PDB entry 3ASS | X-ray diffraction, 1.60 A resolution | chains A and B

Chain A (and B):
Name: Capsid protein
From: Norwalk-like virus
Notes: chain B of this document is another copy of the same molecule, construct and numbering; everything in this record applies to it too
UniProtKB: Q8JW44 (Q8JW44_9CALI); residue numbers follow UniProt; this construct covers 221-541
Amino-acid sequence (326 residues; numbered 216 to 541; the number before each row is that of its first residue):
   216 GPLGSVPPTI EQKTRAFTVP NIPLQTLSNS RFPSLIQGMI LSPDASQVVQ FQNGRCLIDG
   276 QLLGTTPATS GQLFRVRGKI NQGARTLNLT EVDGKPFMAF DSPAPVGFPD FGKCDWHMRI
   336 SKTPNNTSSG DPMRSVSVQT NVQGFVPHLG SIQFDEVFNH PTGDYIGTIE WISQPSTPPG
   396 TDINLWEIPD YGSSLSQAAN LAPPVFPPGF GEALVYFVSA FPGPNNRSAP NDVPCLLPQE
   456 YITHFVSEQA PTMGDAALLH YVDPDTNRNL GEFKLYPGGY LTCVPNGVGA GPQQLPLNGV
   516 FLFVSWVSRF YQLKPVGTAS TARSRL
Not modelled in the structure: 216-223, 535-541 (chain B: 216-229, 532-541)
Differences from the reference sequence: expression tag (216-220)
Ion coordination: Na+: Phe360, Asp405, Gly407
Reported in the primary citation:
  - binding site for alpha-L-fucopyranose: His332, Ser343, Gly345, Asp346, Asp370, Gln389
  - mutagenesis - Q389N: increased binding to Leb antigen
  - mutagenesis - Q389N: abolished binding to A and H antigens
  - mutagenesis - Q389N: decreased binding to Lea antigen

Chain A / chain B interface:
Pairs across the interface - 77 pairs, chain A then chain B:
  Pro235(A) - Ser462(B)
  Asn236(A) - Ser462(B)  hydrogen bond (backbone-side chain)
  Ile237(A) - Thr458(B)
  Thr241(A) - Ala283(B)
  Thr241(A) - Thr284(B)  hydrogen bond (backbone-side chain)
  Ser243(A) - Thr284(B)
  Ser243(A) - Gly286(B)  hydrogen bond (side chain-backbone)
  Pro248(A) - Arg290(B)  hydrogen bond (backbone-side chain)
  Ser249(A) - Gly286(B)
  Ser249(A) - Arg290(B)
  Leu250(A) - Gly286(B)
  Leu250(A) - Gln287(B)
  Ala283(A) - Thr241(B)
  Thr284(A) - Thr241(B)  hydrogen bond (side chain-backbone)
  Thr284(A) - Ser243(B)
  Thr284(A) - Leu250(B)
  Thr284(A) - Glu455(B)
  Ser285(A) - Ser285(B)  hydrogen bond
  Gly286(A) - Ser243(B)  hydrogen bond (backbone-side chain)
  Gly286(A) - Ser249(B)
  Gly286(A) - Leu250(B)
  Gln287(A) - Leu250(B)
  Arg290(A) - Pro248(B)  hydrogen bond (side chain-backbone)
  Arg290(A) - Ser249(B)
  Arg334(A) - Arg334(B)
  Arg334(A) - Glu385(B)  salt bridge
  Pro339(A) - Pro445(B)  hydrophobic
  Asn340(A) - Gly438(B)  hydrogen bond (side chain-backbone)
  Asn340(A) - Pro439(B)
  Asn340(A) - Ser443(B)
  Asn340(A) - Ala444(B)  hydrogen bond (side chain-backbone)
  Asn340(A) - Pro445(B)
  Asn341(A) - Ser443(B)  hydrogen bond (backbone-side chain)
  Thr342(A) - Pro439(B)
  Thr342(A) - Asn440(B)  hydrogen bond (backbone-backbone)
  Thr342(A) - Ser443(B)  hydrogen bond (backbone-side chain)
  Ser343(A) - Gln389(B)  hydrogen bond (backbone-side chain)
  Ser343(A) - Pro439(B)
  Ser343(A) - Asn440(B)
  Ser343(A) - Ser443(B)
  Ser344(A) - Pro439(B)
  Gly345(A) - Trp386(B)
  Gly345(A) - Pro439(B)
  Asp346(A) - Trp386(B)  hydrogen bond
  Pro347(A) - Trp386(B)
  Met348(A) - Glu385(B)
  Met348(A) - Trp386(B)
  Glu385(A) - Arg334(B)  salt bridge
  Glu385(A) - Met348(B)
  Glu385(A) - Glu385(B)
  Trp386(A) - Gly345(B)
  Trp386(A) - Asp346(B)  hydrogen bond
  Trp386(A) - Pro347(B)
  Trp386(A) - Met348(B)
  Gln389(A) - Ser343(B)  hydrogen bond (side chain-backbone)
  Pro437(A) - Ser336(B)
  Gly438(A) - Asn340(B)  hydrogen bond (backbone-side chain)
  Pro439(A) - Asn340(B)
  Pro439(A) - Thr342(B)
  Pro439(A) - Ser343(B)
  Pro439(A) - Ser344(B)
  Pro439(A) - Gly345(B)
  Asn440(A) - Asn340(B)
  Asn440(A) - Thr342(B)  hydrogen bond (backbone-backbone)
  Asn440(A) - Ser343(B)
  Ser443(A) - Asn340(B)
  Ser443(A) - Asn341(B)
  Ser443(A) - Thr342(B)
  Ser443(A) - Ser343(B)  hydrogen bond (side chain-backbone)
  Ala444(A) - Asn340(B)  hydrogen bond (backbone-side chain)
  Pro445(A) - Asn340(B)
  Glu455(A) - Thr284(B)
  Thr458(A) - Ile237(B)
  Thr458(A) - Glu455(B)
  Ser462(A) - Pro235(B)
  Ser462(A) - Asn236(B)  hydrogen bond (side chain-backbone)
  Ser462(A) - Ile237(B)
Interface residues without a listed pair, chain A (43 interface residues in all): Gln240, Leu242, Ser336, Asn441, Val461
Interface residues without a listed pair, chain B (43 interface residues in all): Leu242, Lys310, Pro339, Pro437, Val461, Gln464

Summary:
Chain A and chain B each contribute 43 residues to their interface, with 22 hydrogen bonds and 2 salt bridges.
Polar contacts include Arg334(A)-Glu385(B), Asn236(A)-Ser462(B) and Thr241(A)-Thr284(B). From the paper: a
binding site for alpha-L-fucopyranose at His332(A), Ser343(A) and Gly345(A) among others; Q389N of chain A
increases binding to Leb antigen.
Chain A and chain B are both Capsid protein (Norwalk-like virus); the structure, Crystal structure of P domain
from Norovirus Funabashi258 stain in the complex with Lewis-b, was determined by X-ray diffraction (same
publication as 3ASP, 3ASQ, 3ASR and 3AST).
